PDB entry 8SYI | electron microscopy, 2.94 A resolution | chains C and D of the 10 polymer chains in the assembly

# Chain C
Protein: DNA-directed RNA polymerase subunit beta
Organism: Synechococcus elongatus
Notes: EC 2.7.7.6
UniProt: Q31N17 (RPOB_SYNE7); residues 1-1100 here = UniProt positions 1-1100
Amino-acid sequence (1100 residues; row label = number of the first residue in the row):
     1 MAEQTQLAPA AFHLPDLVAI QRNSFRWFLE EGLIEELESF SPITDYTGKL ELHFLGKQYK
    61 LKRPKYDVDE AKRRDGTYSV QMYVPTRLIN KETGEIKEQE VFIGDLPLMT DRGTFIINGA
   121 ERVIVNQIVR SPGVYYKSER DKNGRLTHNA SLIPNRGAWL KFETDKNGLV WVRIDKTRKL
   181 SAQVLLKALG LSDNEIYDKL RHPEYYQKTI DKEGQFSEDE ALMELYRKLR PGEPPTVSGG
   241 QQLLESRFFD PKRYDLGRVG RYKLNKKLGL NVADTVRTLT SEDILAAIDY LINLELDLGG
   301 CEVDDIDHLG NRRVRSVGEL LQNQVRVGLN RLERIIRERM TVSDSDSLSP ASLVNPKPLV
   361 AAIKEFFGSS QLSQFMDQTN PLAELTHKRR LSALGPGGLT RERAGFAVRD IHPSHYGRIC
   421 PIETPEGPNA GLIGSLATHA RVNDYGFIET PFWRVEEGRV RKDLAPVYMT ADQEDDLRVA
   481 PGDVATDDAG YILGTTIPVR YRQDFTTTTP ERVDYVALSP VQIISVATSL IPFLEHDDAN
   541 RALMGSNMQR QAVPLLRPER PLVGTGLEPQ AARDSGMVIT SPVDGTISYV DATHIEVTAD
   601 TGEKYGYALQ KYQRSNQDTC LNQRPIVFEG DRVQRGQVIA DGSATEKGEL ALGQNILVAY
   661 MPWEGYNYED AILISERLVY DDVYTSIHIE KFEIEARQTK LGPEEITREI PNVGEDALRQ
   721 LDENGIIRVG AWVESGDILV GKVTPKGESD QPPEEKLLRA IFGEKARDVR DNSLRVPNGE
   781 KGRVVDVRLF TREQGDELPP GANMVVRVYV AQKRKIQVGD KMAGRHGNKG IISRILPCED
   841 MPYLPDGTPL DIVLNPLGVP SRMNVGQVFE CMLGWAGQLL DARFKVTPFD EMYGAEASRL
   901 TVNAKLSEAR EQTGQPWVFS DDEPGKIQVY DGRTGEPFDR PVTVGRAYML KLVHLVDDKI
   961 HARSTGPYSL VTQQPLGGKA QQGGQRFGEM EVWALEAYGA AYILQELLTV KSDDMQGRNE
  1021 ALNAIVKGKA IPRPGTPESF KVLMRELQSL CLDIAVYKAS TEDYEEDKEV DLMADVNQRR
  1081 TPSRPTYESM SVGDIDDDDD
Unresolved in the structure: 1-11, 749-765, 1090-1100

# Chain D
Protein: DNA-directed RNA polymerase subunit gamma
Organism: Synechococcus elongatus
Notes: EC 2.7.7.6
UniProt: P42079 (RPOC1_SYNE7); residues 1-624 here = UniProt positions 1-624
Amino-acid sequence (624 residues; numbered 1 to 624; the number before each row is that of its first residue):
     1 MAKQEQRFDY VKIALASPER IRQWGERTLP NGQVVGEVTK PETINYRTLK PEMDGLFCEK
    61 IFGPAKDWEC HCGKYKRVRH RGIVCERCGV EVTESRVRRH RMGFIKLAAP VAHVWYLKGI
   121 PSYIAILLDM PLRDVEQIVY FNSYVVLNPG NHSELQYKQL LNEDQWMEIE DQIYAEESDL
   181 EGIEVGIGAE ALQQLLQDLN LNEESEKLRQ EIAESKGQKR AKLIKRLRVI DNFIGTESRP
   241 EWMVLNVIPV IPPDLRPMVQ LDGGRFATSD LNDLYRRVIN RNNRLARLQE ILAPEIIVRN
   301 EKRMLQEAVD ALIDNGRRGR TVVGANNRPL KSLSDIIEGK QGRFRQNLLG KRVDYSGRSV
   361 IVVGPNLKIH QCGLPREMAI ELFQPFVIHR LIKNHSINNI KQAKKLIQKN DPLIWDVLEE
   421 VIEGHPVMLN RAPTLHRLGI QAFEPILVEG RAIQLHPLVC PAFNADFDGD QMAVHVPLSI
   481 EAQAEARMLM LASGNILSPA TGQPIVTPSQ DMVLGCYYLT AENPGAQKGA GRYFANLEDA
   541 IRAFEQGSVD LHAWVWVRFD GEVESEGESD EPESVVAADD GTVTKTYRFR RIRETEDGQR
   601 LSQYVKTTPG RILFNNTVQT ALIH
Unresolved in the structure: 1-4
Bound ions: Zn2+: C70, C72, C85, C88; Mg2+: D468, D470 (shared with 1 residue of chain R)
UniProt features mapped onto this chain:
  - binding site (Zn(2+)): C70, C72, C85, C88
  - binding site (Mg(2+)): D466, D468, D470

# How chain C and chain D interact
Contacting residue pairs - 171 pairs, chain C then chain D:
  G665(C) - P365(D)
  Y666(C) - P365(D)
  Y666(C) - N366(D)
  Y668(C) - P457(D)
  Y668(C) - F467(D)
  Y668(C) - S509(D)  hydrogen bond
  Y668(C) - Q510(D)
  Y668(C) - M512(D)  hydrophobic
  E669(C) - A465(D)
  E669(C) - D466(D)
  E669(C) - F467(D)  hydrogen bond (backbone-backbone)
  E669(C) - Q510(D)  hydrogen bond
  D670(C) - D466(D)
  D670(C) - F467(D)
  D670(C) - D468(D)
  A671(C) - V363(D)  hydrophobic
  K700(C) - R47(D)
  K821(C) - D468(D)
  K829(C) - D468(D)  salt bridge
  I831(C) - V362(D)  hydrophobic
  I831(C) - F467(D)
  I831(C) - D468(D)
  I831(C) - G469(D)
  I832(C) - V362(D)
  N855(C) - D511(D)  hydrogen bond
  L857(C) - D511(D)
  L857(C) - L514(D)  hydrophobic
  D939(C) - Y518(D)  hydrogen bond
  R940(C) - Y518(D)
  V956(C) - V360(D)  hydrophobic
  V956(C) - R451(D)
  D957(C) - R451(D)  salt bridge
  K959(C) - R358(D)
  K959(C) - S359(D)
  K959(C) - V360(D)
  K959(C) - Q471(D)
  I960(C) - R358(D)
  I960(C) - S359(D)
  I960(C) - M378(D)  hydrophobic
  H961(C) - G357(D)
  H961(C) - R358(D)  hydrogen bond (backbone-backbone)
  A962(C) - S356(D)
  R963(C) - D354(D)  salt bridge
  R963(C) - Y355(D)  hydrogen bond (backbone-backbone)
  R963(C) - S356(D)  hydrogen bond (backbone-backbone)
  R963(C) - E381(D)
  R963(C) - L382(D)
  S964(C) - D354(D)
  S964(C) - Y355(D)
  S964(C) - E381(D)  hydrogen bond
  Y968(C) - D354(D)  hydrogen bond
  L970(C) - R99(D)  hydrogen bond (backbone-side chain)
  V971(C) - R99(D)  hydrogen bond (backbone-side chain)
  T972(C) - R343(D)
  T972(C) - N347(D)
  Q973(C) - R99(D)
  Q974(C) - N347(D)  hydrogen bond (side chain-backbone)
  Q974(C) - K351(D)
  P975(C) - R352(D)
  P975(C) - V353(D)
  P975(C) - D354(D)
  L976(C) - R352(D)
  G977(C) - R352(D)
  G984(C) - R352(D)  hydrogen bond (backbone-side chain)
  G984(C) - V353(D)
  Q985(C) - R352(D)
  Q985(C) - V353(D)  hydrogen bond (backbone-backbone)
  Q985(C) - S356(D)  hydrogen bond (backbone-side chain)
  Q985(C) - G357(D)
  Q985(C) - R358(D)  hydrogen bond
  R986(C) - R345(D)
  R986(C) - Q346(D)  hydrogen bond (side chain-backbone)
  R986(C) - G350(D)  hydrogen bond (side chain-backbone)
  R986(C) - K351(D)
  R986(C) - R352(D)
  F987(C) - G350(D)
  F987(C) - K351(D)  hydrogen bond (backbone-backbone)
  F987(C) - H475(D)
  E989(C) - L349(D)
  M990(C) - T434(D)
  E991(C) - N430(D)
  E991(C) - T434(D)
  E991(C) - I440(D)
  A994(C) - T434(D)
  A994(C) - R437(D)
  A994(C) - I440(D)  hydrophobic
  A997(C) - R437(D)  hydrogen bond (backbone-side chain)
  Y998(C) - R437(D)  hydrogen bond (side chain-backbone)
  Y998(C) - I440(D)  hydrogen bond (side chain-backbone)
  Y998(C) - L489(D)
  Y998(C) - M490(D)  hydrophobic
  Y998(C) - N495(D)
  A1000(C) - E485(D)
  A1001(C) - E485(D)
  Y1002(C) - E481(D)
  Y1002(C) - E485(D)  hydrogen bond (backbone-side chain)
  I1003(C) - M428(D)  hydrophobic
  I1003(C) - A482(D)
  I1003(C) - E485(D)
  I1003(C) - M490(D)  hydrophobic
  E1006(C) - P477(D)
  E1006(C) - L478(D)  hydrogen bond (side chain-backbone)
  E1006(C) - S479(D)  hydrogen bond
  E1006(C) - A482(D)
  L1007(C) - V353(D)
  L1008(C) - K351(D)  hydrogen bond (backbone-side chain)
  K1011(C) - V353(D)
  K1011(C) - D354(D)  hydrogen bond (backbone-backbone)
  K1011(C) - Y355(D)
  K1011(C) - V476(D)  hydrogen bond (side chain-backbone)
  K1011(C) - L478(D)
  S1012(C) - K351(D)
  S1012(C) - R352(D)  hydrogen bond (side chain-backbone)
  D1013(C) - K351(D)  salt bridge
  L1022(C) - P385(D)  hydrophobic
  I1025(C) - P385(D)  hydrophobic
  I1025(C) - H389(D)
  V1026(C) - H389(D)
  V1026(C) - I400(D)  hydrophobic
  P1037(C) - K351(D)
  E1038(C) - R99(D)  salt bridge
  S1039(C) - N347(D)
  S1039(C) - L348(D)
  F1040(C) - L348(D)
  L1043(C) - L348(D)  hydrophobic
  R1045(C) - H100(D)  hydrogen bond (side chain-backbone)
  R1045(C) - M102(D)
  E1046(C) - I251(D)
  E1046(C) - I336(D)
  E1046(C) - R343(D)  salt bridge
  Q1048(C) - W24(D)
  Q1048(C) - P249(D)
  S1049(C) - M102(D)
  S1049(C) - Y275(D)
  S1049(C) - L333(D)
  L1050(C) - H113(D)  hydrogen bond (backbone-side chain)
  C1051(C) - A16(D)
  C1051(C) - I21(D)  hydrophobic
  C1051(C) - P249(D)
  L1052(C) - W24(D)
  D1053(C) - K12(D)
  D1053(C) - I13(D)
  D1053(C) - A14(D)  hydrogen bond (backbone-backbone)
  D1053(C) - L15(D)
  D1053(C) - R20(D)  salt bridge
  D1053(C) - W24(D)
  I1054(C) - V11(D)  hydrophobic
  I1054(C) - K12(D)
  A1055(C) - V11(D)
  A1055(C) - K12(D)  hydrogen bond (backbone-backbone)
  V1056(C) - F8(D)  hydrophobic
  V1056(C) - Y10(D)
  V1056(C) - V11(D)  hydrophobic
  Y1057(C) - F8(D)
  Y1057(C) - D9(D)  hydrogen bond (backbone-backbone)
  Y1057(C) - Y10(D)  hydrogen bond (backbone-backbone)
  Y1057(C) - K12(D)
  K1058(C) - Q6(D)  hydrogen bond (side chain-backbone)
  K1058(C) - R7(D)
  K1058(C) - D9(D)  salt bridge
  A1059(C) - D9(D)
  D1067(C) - Y10(D)  hydrogen bond
  V1070(C) - R7(D)
  D1071(C) - R7(D)
  L1072(C) - R7(D)
  M1073(C) - H100(D)
  Y1087(C) - Q384(D)
  Y1087(C) - I400(D)  hydrophobic
  Y1087(C) - K401(D)
  Y1087(C) - K404(D)
  E1088(C) - I400(D)
Other interface residues (no listed pair), chain C (102 interface residues in all): P662, E664, R697, Q817, G830, S833, T965, G988, V992, L995, G999, V1010, K1027, G1028, I1031, V1042, L1047, E1069, A1074, V1076, S1089
Other interface residues (no listed pair), chain D (106 interface residues in all): L49, W115, Y116, L245, D254, L255, P257, D262, G263, I313, S334, I337, F344, F386, I388, A432, L435, H436, L438, Q441, C460, A486

# Overview
The interface between chain C and chain D involves 102 residues on one side and 106 on the other, with 38
hydrogen bonds and 8 salt bridges. Among the polar pairs are K829(C)-D468(D), D957(C)-R451(D) and
R963(C)-D354(D).
Chain C is DNA-directed RNA polymerase subunit beta and chain D is DNA-directed RNA polymerase subunit gamma,
both from Synechococcus elongatus; the structure, Cyanobacterial RNAP-EC, was determined by electron
microscopy together with 8URW and 8EMB from the same study.
